Entry 6T8R (X-ray diffraction, 1.88 A resolution); this record covers chains A and B.

# Chain A
Molecule: Genome polyprotein
Organism: Southampton virus (serotype 3)
Notes: EC 3.6.1.15, 3.4.22.66, 2.7.7.48
Reference sequence: Q04544 (POLG_SOUV3); residues 1-172 here correspond to UniProt positions 1100-1271 (UniProt number = residue number + 1099)
Chain sequence (172 residues; numbered 1 to 172; the number before each row is that of its first residue):
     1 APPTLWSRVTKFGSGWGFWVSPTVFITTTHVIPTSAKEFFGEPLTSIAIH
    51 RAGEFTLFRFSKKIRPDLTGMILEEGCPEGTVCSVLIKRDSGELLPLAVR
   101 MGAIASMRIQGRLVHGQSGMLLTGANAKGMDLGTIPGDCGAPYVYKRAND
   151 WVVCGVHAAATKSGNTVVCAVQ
Residues lining bound ligands: 4-(5-amino-1,3,4-thiadiazol-2-yl)phenol (GVY): V20, S21, V24, L57, R59, G70, M71, L73, Q172
Swiss-Prot annotation at these positions:
  - active site (For 3CLpro activity): H30, E54, C139
What the authors report for this chain:
  - binding site for 4-(5-amino-1,3,4-thiadiazol-2-yl)phenol: R59

# Chain B
Molecule: Genome polyprotein
Organism: Southampton virus (serotype 3)
Notes: EC 3.6.1.15, 3.4.22.66, 2.7.7.48
Reference sequence: Q04544 (POLG_SOUV3); residues 3-173 here correspond to UniProt positions 1102-1272 (UniProt number = residue number + 1099)
Chain sequence (171 residues; row label = number of the first residue in the row):
     3 PTLWSRVTKFGSGWGFWVSPTVFITTTHVIPTSAKEFFGEPLTSIAIHRA
    53 GEFTLFRFSKKIRPDLTGMILEEGCPEGTVCSVLIKRDSGELLPLAVRMG
   103 AIASMRIQGRLVHGQSGMLLTGANAKGMDLGTIPGDCGAPYVYKRANDWV
   153 VCGVHAAATKSGNTVVCAVQA
Residues lining bound ligands: 4-(5-amino-1,3,4-thiadiazol-2-yl)phenol (GVY): V20, S21, V24, L57, R59, G70, M71, L73, Q172
Swiss-Prot annotation at these positions:
  - active site (For 3CLpro activity): H30, E54, C139

# Interface between chain A and chain B
Contacting residue pairs (34):
  A1(A) - E93(B)  hydrogen bond (backbone-side chain)
  A1(A) - D131(B)  hydrogen bond (backbone-side chain)
  W6(A) - E93(B)  hydrogen bond
  V82(A) - L132(B)  hydrophobic
  G92(A) - G92(B)
  E93(A) - G92(B)
  E93(A) - L94(B)
  L94(A) - G92(B)  hydrogen bond (backbone-backbone)
  L94(A) - E93(B)
  L94(A) - L94(B)  hydrogen bond (backbone-backbone)
  L95(A) - L94(B)
  L95(A) - P96(B)
  P96(A) - L94(B)
  P96(A) - L95(B)
  P96(A) - D131(B)
  L97(A) - P96(B)  hydrophobic
  A98(A) - L132(B)  hydrophobic
  R100(A) - L122(B)  hydrogen bond (side chain-backbone)
  R100(A) - T123(B)
  L122(A) - A98(B)  hydrogen bond (backbone-backbone)
  T123(A) - S84(B)  hydrogen bond (backbone-side chain)
  T123(A) - P96(B)
  T123(A) - L97(B)
  T123(A) - A98(B)
  G124(A) - V82(B)
  G124(A) - S84(B)
  G124(A) - A98(B)
  A125(A) - V82(B)
  D131(A) - T4(B)  hydrogen bond
  D131(A) - L5(B)
  D131(A) - W6(B)  hydrogen bond (backbone-side chain)
  L132(A) - S84(B)
  L132(A) - P96(B)  hydrophobic
  L132(A) - W151(B)  hydrophobic
Interface residues without a listed pair, chain A (19 interface residues in all): S84, K128
Interface residues without a listed pair, chain B (22 interface residues in all): L86, K88, S91, M130, K146

# Summary
The interface between chain A and chain B involves 19 residues on one side and 22 on the other, with 10
hydrogen bonds. Polar contacts include A1(A)-E93(B), A1(A)-D131(B) and W6(A)-E93(B). Chain A binds
4-(5-amino-1,3,4-thiadiazol-2-yl)phenol. Chain B binds 4-(5-amino-1,3,4-thiadiazol-2-yl)phenol. From the
paper: a binding site for 4-(5-amino-1,3,4-thiadiazol-2-yl)phenol at R59(A).
Here chain A is Genome polyprotein and chain B is Genome polyprotein, both from Southampton virus (serotype
3). Entry 6T8R (3C-like protease from Southampton virus complexed with FMOPL000605a) was determined by X-ray
diffraction together with 6T1Q, 6T2I, 6T2X, 6T3G, 6T49, 6T4E and 14 further entries from the same study.
